PDB entry 6ZAY | X-ray diffraction, 2.40 A resolution | chains C and D of the 4 polymer chains in the assembly

# Chain C (and D)
Name: Autophagy-related protein 16-1
From: Mus musculus
Notes: chain D of this document is another copy of the same molecule, construct and numbering; everything in this record applies to it too
UniProtKB: Q8C0J2 (A16L1_MOUSE); residues 141-265 here = UniProt positions 141-265
Amino-acid sequence (126 residues; numbered 140 to 265; the number before each row is that of its first residue):
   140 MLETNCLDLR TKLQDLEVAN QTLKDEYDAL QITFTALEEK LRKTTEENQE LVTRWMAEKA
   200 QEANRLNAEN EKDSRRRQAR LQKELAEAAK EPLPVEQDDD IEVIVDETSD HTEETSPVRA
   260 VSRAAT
Disordered / not traced: 226-265
Sequence notes: initiating methionine (140)
Swiss-Prot annotation at these positions:
  - region: Ala207 to Glu230 (WIPI2-binding), Glu230 to Val242 (RB1CC1-binding)

# Chain C / chain D interface
Contacting residue pairs - 34 pairs, chain C then chain D:
  Leu162(C) with Leu162(D), hydrophobic; Lys163(D)
  Lys163(C) with Leu162(D)
  Glu165(C) with Tyr166(D)
  Tyr166(C) with Glu165(D)
  Leu169(C) with Tyr166(D), hydrophobic
  Thr172(C) with Phe173(D)
  Phe173(C) with Thr172(D); Phe173(D), hydrophobic; Leu176(D), hydrophobic
  Leu176(C) with Phe173(D), hydrophobic; Glu177(D); Leu180(D), hydrophobic
  Glu177(C) with Leu176(D)
  Lys179(C) with Leu180(D)
  Leu180(C) with Leu176(D), hydrophobic; Leu180(D), hydrophobic; Thr183(D)
  Thr183(C) with Leu180(D); Thr183(D); Thr184(D); Asn187(D), hydrogen bond (backbone-side chain)
  Thr184(C) with Thr183(D)
  Glu186(C) with Asn187(D)
  Asn187(C) with Glu186(D); Asn187(D), hydrogen bond; Leu190(D)
  Leu190(C) with Val191(D), hydrophobic; Trp194(D)
  Val191(C) with Leu190(D), hydrophobic
  Arg193(C) with Trp194(D)
  Trp194(C) with Leu190(D); Trp194(D), hydrophobic
  Glu197(C) with Trp194(D)
Also at the interface, not in a pair above, chain C (21 interface residues in all): Asn159
Also at the interface, not in a pair above, chain D (20 interface residues in all): Leu169, Lys179, Arg193, Glu197

# Overview
Chain C and chain D form an interface of 21 and 20 residues respectively; the contacts include 2 hydrogen
bonds. Polar pairs include Thr183(C)-Asn187(D) and Asn187(C)-Asn187(D). UniProt lists one mutagenesis site on
chain C.
Both chains are Autophagy-related protein 16-1 (Mus musculus). Entry 6ZAY (Crystal structure of Atg16L in
complex with GDP-bound Rab33B) was determined by X-ray diffraction together with 6Y09 from the same study.
